Entry 8YAH (electron microscopy, 3.30 A resolution); this record covers chains C and D of the 5 polymer chains in the assembly.

[Chain C]
Molecule: AP-5 complex subunit sigma-1
Source organism: Homo sapiens
Reference sequence: Q9NUS5 (AP5S1_HUMAN); residue numbers follow UniProt; this construct covers 1-200
Chain sequence (200 residues; row label = number of the first residue in the row):
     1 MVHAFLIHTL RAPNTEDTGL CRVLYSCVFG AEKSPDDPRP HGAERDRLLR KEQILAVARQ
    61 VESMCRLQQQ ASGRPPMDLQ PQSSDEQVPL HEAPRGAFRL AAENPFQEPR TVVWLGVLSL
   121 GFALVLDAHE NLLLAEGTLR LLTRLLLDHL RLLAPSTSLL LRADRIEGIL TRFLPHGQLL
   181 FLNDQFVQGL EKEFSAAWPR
Unresolved in the structure: 14-18, 35, 78-88, 200

[Chain D]
Molecule: Spatacsin
Source organism: Homo sapiens
Reference sequence: Q96JI7 (SPTCS_HUMAN); residues 1-2443 here = UniProt positions 1-2443
Chain sequence (2443 residues; each row starts with the number of its first residue):
     1 MAAEEGVASA ASAGGSWGTA AMGRVLPMLL VPVPAEAMGQ LGSRAQLRTQ PEALGSLTAA
    61 GSLQVLSLTP GSRGGGRCCL EGPFWHFLWE DSRNSSTPTE KPKLLALGEN YELLIYEFNL
   121 KDGRCDATIL YSCSREALQK LIDDQDISIS LLSLRILSFH NNTSLLFINK CVILHIIFPE
   181 RDAAIRVLNC FTLPLPAQAV DMIIDTQLCR GILFVLSSLG WIYIFDVVDG TYVAHVDLAL
   241 HKEDMCNEQQ QEPAKISSFT SLKVSQDLDV AVIVSSSNSA VALNLNLYFR QHPGHLLCER
   301 ILEDLPIQGP KGVDEDDPVN SAYNMKLAKF SFQIDRSWKA QLSSLNETIK NSKLEVSCCA
   361 PWFQDILHLE SPESGNHSTS VQSWAFIPQD IMHGQYNVLQ KDHAKTSDPG RSWKIMHISE
   421 QEEPIELKCV SVTGFTALFT WEVERMGYTI TLWDLETQGM QCFSLGTKCI PVDSSGDQQL
   481 CFVLTENGLS LILFGLTQEE FLNRLMIHGS ASTVDTLCHL NGWGRCSIPI HALEAGIENR
   541 QLDTVNFFLK SKENLFNPSS KSSVSDQFDH LSSHLYLRNV EELIPALDLL CSAIRESYSE
   601 PQSKHFSEQL LNLTLSFLNN QIKELFIHTE ELDEHLQKGV NILTSYINEL RTFMIKFPWK
   661 LTDAIDEYDV HENVPKVKES NIWKKLSFEE VIASAILNNK IPEAQTFFRI DSHSAQKLEE
   721 LIGIGLNLVF DNLKKNNIKE ASELLKNMGF DVKGQLLKIC FYTTNKNIRD FLVEILKEKN
   781 YFSEKEKRTI DFVHQVEKLY LGHFQENMQI QSFPRYWIKE QDFFKHKSVL DSFLKYDCKD
   841 EFNKQDHRIV LNWALWWDQL TQESILLPRI SPEEYKSYSP EALWRYLTAR HDWLNIILWI
   901 GEFQTQHSYA SLQQNKWPLL TVDVINQNTS CNNYMRNEIL DKLARNGVFL ASELEDFECF
   961 LLRLSRIGGV IQDTLPVQNY KTKEGWDFHS QFILYCLEHS LQHLLYVYLD CYKLSPENCP
  1021 FLEKKELHEA HPWFEFLVQC RQVASNLTDP KLIFQASLAN AQILIPTNQA SVSSMLLEGH
  1081 TLLALATTMY SPGGVSQVVQ NEENENCLKK VDPQLLKMAL TPYPKLKTAL FPQCTPPSVL
  1141 PSDITIYHLI QSLSPFDPSR LFGWQSANTL AIGDAWSHLP HFSSPDLVNK YAIVERLNFA
  1201 YYLHNGRPSF AFGTFLVQEL IKSKTPKQLI QQVGNEAYVI GLSSFHIPSI GAACVCFLEL
  1261 LGLDSLKLRV DMKVANIILS YKCRNEDAQY SFIRESVAEK LSKLADGEKT TTEELLVLLE
  1321 EGTWNSIQQQ EIKRLSSESS SQWALVVQFC RLHNMKLSIS YLRECAKAND WLQFIIHSQL
  1381 HNYHPAEVKS LIQYFSPVIQ DHLRLAFENL PSVPTSKMDS DQVCNKCPQE LQGSKQEMTD
  1441 LFEILLQCSE EPDSWHWLLV EAVKQQAPIL SVLASCLQGA SAISCLCVWI ITSVEDNVAT
  1501 EAMGHIQDST EDHTWNLEDL SVIWRTLLTR QKSKTLIRGF QLFFKDSPLL LVMEMYELCM
  1561 FFRNYKEAEA KLLEFQKSLE TLNTAATKVH PVIPAMWLED QVCFLLKLML QQCKTQYELG
  1621 KLLQLFVERE HLFSDGPDVK KLCILCQILK DTSIAINHTI ITSYSIENLQ HECRSILERL
  1681 QTDGQFALAR RVAELAELPV DNLVIKEITQ EMQTLKHIEQ WSLKQARIDF WKKCHENFKK
  1741 NSISSKAASS FFSTQAHVAC EHPTGWSSME ERHLLLTLAG HWLAQEDVVP LDKLEELEKQ
  1801 IWLCRITQHT LGRNQEETEP RFSRQISTSG ELSFDSLASE FSFSKLAALN TSKYLELNSL
  1861 PSKETCENRL DWKEQESLNF LIGRLLDDGC VHEASRVCRY FHFYNPDVAL VLHCRALASG
  1921 EASMEDLHPE IHALLQSAEL LEEEAPDIPL RRVHSTSSLD SQKFVTVPSS NEVVTNLEVL
  1981 TSKCLHGKNY CRQVLCLYDL AKELGCSYTD VAAQDGEAML RKILASQQPD RCKRAQAFIS
  2041 TQGLKPDTVA ELVAEEVTRE LLTSSQGTGH KQMFNPTEES QTFLQLTTLC QDRTLVGMKL
  2101 LDKISSVPHG ELSCTTELLI LAHHCFTLTC HMEGIIRVLQ AAHMLTDNHL APSEEYGLVV
  2161 RLLTGIGRYN EMTYIFDLLH KKHYFEVLMR KKLDPSGTLK TALLDYIKRC RPGDSEKHNM
  2221 IALCFSMCRE IGENHEAAAR IQLKLIESQP WEDSLKDGHQ LKQLLLKALT LMLDAAESYA
  2281 KDSCVRQAQH CQRLTKLITL QIHFLNTGQN TMLINLGRHK LMDCILALPR FYQASIVAEA
  2341 YDFVPDWAEI LYQQVILKGD FNYLEEFKQQ RLLKSSIFEE ISKKYKQHQP TDMVMENLKK
  2401 LLTYCEDVYL YYKLAYEHKF YEIVNVLLKD PQTGCCLKDM LAG
Unresolved in the structure: 1-21, 70-72, 94-101, 243-255, 299-315, 353-360, 368-413, 420-422, 522-2443
Curated features (UniProtKB/Swiss-Prot):
  - modified residue: S1955 (Phosphoserine)
  - natural variant: S412 (S412L: In SPG11; uncertain significance), P1208 (P1208L: In SPG11; uncertain significance), V1270 (V1270D: In SPG11; uncertain significance), F1349 (F1349I: In SPG11), I2298 (deletion: In SPG11; uncertain significance), L2300 (L2300P: In SPG11; uncertain significance), A2334 (A2334P: In SPG11; uncertain significance)

[Chain C / chain D interface]
Contacting residue pairs (27):
  L20(C) with D316(D)
  R22(C) with D316(D), salt bridge; V319(D)
  R45(C) with K326(D), hydrogen bond (side chain-backbone); L327(D); A328(D)
  L48(C) with Y323(D), hydrophobic
  L49(C) with L327(D), hydrophobic; K329(D)
  K51(C) with V319(D)
  E52(C) with N320(D)
  L55(C) with D316(D)
  R59(C) with D316(D); D317(D)
  Q60(C) with R336(D)
  S63(C) with S337(D)
  M64(C) with W338(D), hydrophobic
  L100(C) with R336(D)
  A101(C) with R336(D)
  E103(C) with F330(D); S331(D); F332(D), hydrogen bond (backbone-backbone); Q333(D)
  N104(C) with F332(D), hydrogen bond (backbone-backbone); Q333(D); R336(D)
  P105(C) with F332(D), hydrophobic
Other interface residues (no listed pair), chain C (20 interface residues in all): S34, A56, L67
Other interface residues (no listed pair), chain D (17 interface residues in all): N324

[Summary]
20 residues of chain C face 17 of chain D across their interface, with 3 hydrogen bonds and 1 salt bridge.
Among the polar pairs are R22(C)-D316(D), R45(C)-K326(D) and E103(C)-F332(D).
Here chain C is AP-5 complex subunit sigma-1 and chain D is Spatacsin, both from Homo sapiens. Entry 8YAH
(full length AP5 complex bound to SPG11-SPG15) was determined by electron microscopy together with 8YAB and
8YAD from the same study.
